PDB entry 3F3U | X-ray diffraction, 2.50 A resolution | chain A

# Chain A
Molecule: Proto-oncogene tyrosine-protein kinase Src
Source organism: Gallus gallus
Notes: EC 2.7.10.2; fragment: Kinase Domain
UniProtKB: P00523 (SRC_CHICK); numbering as in UniProt (aligned over 251-533)
Chain sequence (286 residues; each row starts with the number of its first residue):
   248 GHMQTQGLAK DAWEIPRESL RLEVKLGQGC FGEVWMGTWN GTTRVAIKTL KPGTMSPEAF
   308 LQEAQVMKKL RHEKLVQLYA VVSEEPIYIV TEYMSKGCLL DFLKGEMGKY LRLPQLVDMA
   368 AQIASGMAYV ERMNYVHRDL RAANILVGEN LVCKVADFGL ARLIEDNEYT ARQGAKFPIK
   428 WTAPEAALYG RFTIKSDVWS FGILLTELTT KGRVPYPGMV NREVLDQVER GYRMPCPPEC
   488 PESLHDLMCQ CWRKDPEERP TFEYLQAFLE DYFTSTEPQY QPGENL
Disordered / not traced: 248-256, 408-423
Construct notes: expression tag (248-250); engineered mutation Cys345 (Ser in P00523)
Ligand contacts:
  - 1AW (1-[1-(3-aminophenyl)-3-tert-butyl-1H-pyrazol-5-yl]-3-phenylurea), molecule 1: Leu273, Gly274, Gln275, Gly276, Gly279, Glu280, Val281, Ala293, Tyr340, Met341, Gly344, Cys345, Asp348, Ala390, Leu393, Phe405
  - 1AW, molecule 2: Val281, Lys295, Gln309, Glu310, Val313, Met314, Leu317, Leu322, Val323, Thr338, Tyr382, His384, Leu393, Val402, Ala403, Asp404, Phe405, Gly406
UniProt features mapped onto this chain:
  - active site: Asp386 (Proton acceptor)
  - binding site (ATP): Leu273 to Val281, Lys295
  - modified residue: Tyr416 (Phosphotyrosine), Tyr436 (Phosphotyrosine), Cys498 (S-nitrosocysteine), Tyr527 (Phosphotyrosine)

# Overview
Bound to chain A: compound 1AW. From UniProt: active-site residue Asp386 and 10 ATP-binding residues.
Chain A is Proto-oncogene tyrosine-protein kinase Src (Gallus gallus); the structure, Kinase domain of cSrc in
complex with inhibitor RL37 (Type III), was determined by X-ray diffraction (same publication as 3F3T).
